Entry 8P13 (electron microscopy, 5.20 A resolution (low resolution: residue-level contacts below are approximate; hydrogen-bond / salt-bridge calls are withheld)); this record covers chains A and B of the 7 polymer chains in the assembly.

# Chain A
Molecule: Guanine nucleotide-binding protein G(i) subunit alpha-1
From: Homo sapiens
UniProt: P63096 (GNAI1_HUMAN); residues 1-354 here = UniProt positions 1-354
Chain sequence (376 residues; numbered -21 to 354; the number before each row is that of its first residue; numbers below 1 keep their minus sign (Met-21 is residue -21)):
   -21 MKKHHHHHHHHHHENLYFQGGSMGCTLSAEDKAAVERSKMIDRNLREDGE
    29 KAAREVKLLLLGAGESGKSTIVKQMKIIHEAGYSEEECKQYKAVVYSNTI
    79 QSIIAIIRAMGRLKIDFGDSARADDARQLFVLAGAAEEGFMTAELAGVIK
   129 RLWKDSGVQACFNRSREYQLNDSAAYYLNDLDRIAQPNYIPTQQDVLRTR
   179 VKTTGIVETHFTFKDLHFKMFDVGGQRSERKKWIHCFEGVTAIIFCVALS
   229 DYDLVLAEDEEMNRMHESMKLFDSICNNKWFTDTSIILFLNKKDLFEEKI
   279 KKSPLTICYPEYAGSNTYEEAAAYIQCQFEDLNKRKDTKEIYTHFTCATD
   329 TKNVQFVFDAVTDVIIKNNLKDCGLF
Not modelled in the structure: -21 to 3, 230-241, 288-293
Construct notes: initiating methionine (-21); expression tag (-20 to 0)

# Chain B
Molecule: Guanine nucleotide-binding protein G(I)/G(S)/G(T) subunit beta-1
From: Bos taurus
UniProt: P62871 (GBB1_BOVIN); numbering as in UniProt (aligned over 1-340)
Chain sequence (340 residues; row label = number of the first residue in the row):
     1 MSELDQLRQEAEQLKNQIRDARKACADATLSQITNNIDPVGRIQMRTRRT
    51 LRGHLAKIYAMHWGTDSRLLVSASQDGKLIIWDSYTTNKVHAIPLRSSWV
   101 MTCAYAPSGNYVACGGLDNICSIYNLKTREGNVRVSRELAGHTGYLSCCR
   151 FLDDNQIVTSSGDTTCALWDIETGQQTTTFTGHTGDVMSLSLAPDTRLFV
   201 SGACDASAKLWDVREGMCRQTFTGHESDINAICFFPNGNAFATGSDDATC
   251 RLFDLRADQELMTYSHDNIICGITSVSFSKSGRLLLAGYDDFNCNVWDAL
   301 KADRAGVLAGHDNRVSCLGVTDDGMAVATGSWDSFLKIWN
Not modelled in the structure: 1-28

# How chain A and chain B interact
Contacting residue pairs (27; chain A residue first):
  Ala12(A) - Asn88(B)
  Val13(A) - Asn88(B)
  Ser16(A) - Asn88(B)
  Ser16(A) - Lys89(B)
  Ile19(A) - Lys89(B)
  Asp20(A) - Lys89(B)
  Leu23(A) - Gly53(B)
  Leu23(A) - Lys78(B)
  Arg24(A) - Gly53(B)
  Arg24(A) - Leu55(B)
  Asp26(A) - Lys78(B)
  Gly27(A) - Leu55(B)
  Lys35(A) - Trp99(B)
  Lys209(A) - Met188(B)
  Lys209(A) - Cys204(B)
  Lys209(A) - Asp228(B)
  Lys209(A) - Asn230(B)
  Lys210(A) - Tyr145(B)
  Lys210(A) - Asp186(B)
  Lys210(A) - Met188(B)
  His213(A) - Tyr59(B)
  Cys214(A) - Tyr59(B)
  Cys214(A) - Trp99(B)
  Cys214(A) - Met101(B)
  Phe215(A) - Trp99(B)
  Glu216(A) - Lys57(B)
  Glu216(A) - Trp332(B)
Also at the interface, not in a pair above, chain A (18 interface residues in all): Thr182, Glu207
Also at the interface, not in a pair above, chain B (20 interface residues in all): Asp76, Leu117, Asp118, Asp246

# Summary
The interface between chain A and chain B involves 18 residues on one side and 20 on the other.
Chain A is Guanine nucleotide-binding protein G(i) subunit alpha-1 (Homo sapiens) and chain B is Guanine
nucleotide-binding protein G(I)/G(S)/G(T) subunit beta-1 (Bos taurus); the structure, Cryo-EM structure of
Rhodopsin-Gi bound with antibody fragments scFv16 and Fab79, conformation 1, was determined by electron
microscopy together with 8P12 and 8P15 from the same study.
